Entry 4CYS (X-ray diffraction, 1.88 A resolution); this record covers chain A.

Chain A:
Protein: Arylsulfatase
Organism: Pseudomonas aeruginosa
Notes: EC 3.1.6.1
Reference sequence: P51691 (ARS_PSEAE); residue numbers follow UniProt; this construct covers 1-536
Amino-acid sequence (536 residues; numbered 1 to 536; the number before each row is that of its first residue):
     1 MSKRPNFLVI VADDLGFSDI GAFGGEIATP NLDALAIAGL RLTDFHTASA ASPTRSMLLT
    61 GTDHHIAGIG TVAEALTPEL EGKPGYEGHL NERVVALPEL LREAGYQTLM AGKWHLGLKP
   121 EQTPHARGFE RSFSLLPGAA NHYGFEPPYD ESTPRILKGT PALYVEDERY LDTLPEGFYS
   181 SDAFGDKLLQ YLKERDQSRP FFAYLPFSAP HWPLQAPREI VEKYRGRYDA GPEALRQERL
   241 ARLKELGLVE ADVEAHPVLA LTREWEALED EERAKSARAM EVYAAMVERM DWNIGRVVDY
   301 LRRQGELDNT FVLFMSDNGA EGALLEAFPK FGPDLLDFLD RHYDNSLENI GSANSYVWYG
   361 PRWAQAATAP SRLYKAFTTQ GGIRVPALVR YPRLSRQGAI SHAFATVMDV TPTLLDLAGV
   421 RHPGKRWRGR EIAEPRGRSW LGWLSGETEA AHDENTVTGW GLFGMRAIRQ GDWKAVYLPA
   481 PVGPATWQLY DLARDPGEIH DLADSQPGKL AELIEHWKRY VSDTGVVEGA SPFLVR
Unresolved in the structure: 1-2
Differences from the reference sequence: engineered mutation A50 (Thr in P51691), V72 (Met in P51691), D337 (Gly in P51691), S352 (Arg in P51691), G461 (Glu in P51691), D523 (Glu in P51691)
Modified positions: A51 (3,3-dihydroxy l-alanine; DDZ)
Metal / ion sites: Ca2+: D13, D14, A51, D317
Small-molecule neighbours:
  - ammonium ion / phenylphosphonic acid: E233, R236, Q237, L240, K244, V253, E254, A255
  - phenylphosphonic acid (SV7): A50, A51, E74, K113, H115, G138, A139, T160, H211, W212, K375
Curated features (UniProtKB/Swiss-Prot):
  - active site: H115
  - binding site (Ca(2+)): D13, D14, D317, N318

In short:
Ligands of chain A: phenylphosphonic acid and ammonium ion / phenylphosphonic acid. D13, D14, A51 and D317
coordinate Ca2+. UniProt lists active-site residue H115 and 4 Ca2+-binding residues.
Chain A is Arylsulfatase (Pseudomonas aeruginosa); the structure, G6 mutant of PAS, arylsulfatase from
Pseudomonas Aeruginosa, in complex with Phenylphosphonic acid, was determined by X-ray diffraction (same
publication as 5AJ9, 4CXS, 4CYR, 4CXK and 4CXU).
